PDB entry 8UFM | X-ray diffraction, 1.65 A resolution | chain A

# Chain A
Protein: Papain-like protease nsp3
From: Severe acute respiratory syndrome coronavirus 2
Notes: EC 3.4.19.12, 3.4.22.-; fragment: SARS-Unique Domain (SUD)
UniProtKB: P0DTC1 (R1A_SARS2); residues 413-678 here correspond to UniProt positions 1231-1496 (UniProt number = residue number + 818)
Sequence (269 residues; numbered 410 to 678; the number before each row is that of its first residue):
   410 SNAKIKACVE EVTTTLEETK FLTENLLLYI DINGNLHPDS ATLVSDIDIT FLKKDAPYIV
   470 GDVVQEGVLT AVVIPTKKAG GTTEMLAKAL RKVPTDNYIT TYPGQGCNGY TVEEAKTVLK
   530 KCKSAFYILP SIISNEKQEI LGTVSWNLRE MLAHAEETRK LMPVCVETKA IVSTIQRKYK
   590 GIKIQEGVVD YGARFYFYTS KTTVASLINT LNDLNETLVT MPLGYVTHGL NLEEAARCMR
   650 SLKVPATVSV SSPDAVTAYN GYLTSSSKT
Disordered / not traced: 410-411, 487-489, 541-548, 672-678
Sequence notes: expression tag (410-412); engineered mutation Cys516 (Leu1334 in P0DTC1), Cys647 (Tyr1465 in P0DTC1)
Modified positions: Mse494, Mse560, Mse571, Mse630, Mse648 (selenomethionine; parent Met)
Disulfides: Cys516-Cys647
What the authors report for this chain:
  - conformationally variable residues (domain motion, order/disorder transition): Cys417, Ile541 to Glu548, Lys589
  - mutagenesis - L516C, L516C/Y647C, Y647C: unchanged growth in response to viral replication
  - mutagenesis - L516C/S543P/Y647C, S543P: unchanged growth in response to viral RNA replication
  - mutagenesis - S676T (60%-70%): decreased growth in response to viral replication

# Overview
From the paper: S676T reduces growth in response to viral replication; conformational variability at Cys417,
Ile541 and Lys589; 6 substitutions were tested in all.
Chain A is Papain-like protease nsp3 (Severe acute respiratory syndrome coronavirus 2); the structure, Crystal
Structure of L516C/Y647C Mutant of SARS-Unique Domain (SUD) from SARS-CoV-2, was determined by X-ray
diffraction, deposited together with 8UFL.
